PDB entry 5J4T | X-ray diffraction, 1.94 A resolution | chains A and D of the 4 polymer chains in the assembly

# Chain A
Molecule: Agglutinin alpha chain
From: Artocarpus integer
UniProt: P18670 (LECA_ARTIN); numbering as in UniProt (aligned over 1-133)
Sequence (133 residues; row label = number of the first residue in the row):
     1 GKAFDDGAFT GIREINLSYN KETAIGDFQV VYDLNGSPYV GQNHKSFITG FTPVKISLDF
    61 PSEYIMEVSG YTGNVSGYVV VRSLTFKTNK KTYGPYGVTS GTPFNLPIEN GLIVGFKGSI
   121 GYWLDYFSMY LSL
Swiss-Prot annotation at these positions:
  - region: V68 to N89 (IgA-binding)
  - glycosylation (N-linked (GlcNAc...) asparagine): N43, N74
  - natural variant: K45 (K45L; K45T), M66 (M66D; M66V)

# Chain D
Molecule: Agglutinin beta-3 chain
From: Artocarpus integer
UniProt: P18673 (LECB3_ARTIN); numbering as in UniProt (aligned over 2-20)
Sequence (19 residues; numbered 2 to 20; the number before each row is that of its first residue):
     2 EQSGISQTVI VGPWGAKVS
Unresolved in the structure: 2, 17-20

# Chain A / chain D interface
Residue-residue contacts - 19 pairs, chain A then chain D:
  N105(A) with W15(D), hydrogen bond (backbone-side chain)
  L106(A) with V12(D), hydrophobic
  P107(A) with V12(D); G13(D), hydrogen bond (backbone-backbone); P14(D); W15(D)
  I108(A) with I11(D)
  E109(A) with I11(D), hydrogen bond (backbone-backbone); G13(D); P14(D)
  N110(A) with Q8(D), hydrogen bond; T9(D), hydrogen bond (side chain-backbone); V10(D); I11(D), hydrogen bond (backbone-backbone)
  L131(A) with V10(D), hydrophobic; V12(D), hydrophobic
  L133(A) with Q8(D); T9(D); V10(D)
Also at the interface, not in a pair above, chain A (9 interface residues in all): S132

# In short
9 residues of chain A face 8 of chain D across their interface; the contacts include 6 hydrogen bonds. Polar
contacts include N105(A)-W15(D), N110(A)-Q8(D) and N110(A)-T9(D).
Chain A is Agglutinin alpha chain and chain D is Agglutinin beta-3 chain, both from Artocarpus integer; the
structure, Structure of tetrameric jacalin complexed with GlcNAc beta-(1,3) Gal-beta-OMe, was determined by
X-ray diffraction together with 5J4X from the same study.
